Entry 5AZ2 (X-ray diffraction, 1.60 A resolution); this record covers chains H and L.

[Chain H]
Name: anti-human epiregulin antibody 9E5 Fab heavy chain
Organism: Mus musculus
Notes: antibody fragment or engineered binder
Chain sequence (222 residues; numbered 1 to 222; the number before each row is that of its first residue):
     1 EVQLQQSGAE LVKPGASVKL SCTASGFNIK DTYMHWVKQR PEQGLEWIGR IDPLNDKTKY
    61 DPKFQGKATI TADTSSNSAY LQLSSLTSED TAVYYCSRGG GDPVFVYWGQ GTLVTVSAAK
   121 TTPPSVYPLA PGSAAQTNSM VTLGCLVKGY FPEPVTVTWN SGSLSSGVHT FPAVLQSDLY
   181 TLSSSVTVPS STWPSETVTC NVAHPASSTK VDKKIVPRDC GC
Not modelled in the structure: 136-137
Disulfide bonds: Cys22-Cys96, Cys145-Cys200

[Chain L]
Name: anti-human epiregulin antibody 9E5 Fab light chain
Organism: Mus musculus
Notes: antibody fragment or engineered binder
Chain sequence (213 residues; each row starts with the number of its first residue):
     1 DIQMTQSPSS LSASLGGKVT ITCKASQDIN KYIAWYQHKP GKGPRLLIHY TSTLHPGIPS
    61 RFSGSGSGRD YSFSISNLEP EDIATYYCLQ YDNLRTFGGG TKLEIKRADA APTVSIFPPS
   121 SEQLTSGGAS VVCFLNNFYP KDINVKWKID GSERQNGVLN SWTDQDSKDS TYSMSSTLTL
   181 TKDEYERHNS YTCEATHKTS TSPIVKSFNR NEC
Disulfide bonds: Cys23-Cys88, Cys133-Cys193

[How chain H and chain L interact]
Pairs across the interface - 70 pairs, chain H then chain L:
  His35(H) with Arg95(L)
  Val37(H) with Phe97(L), hydrophobic
  Gln39(H) with His38(L), hydrogen bond
  Gln43(H) with Tyr87(L)
  Gly44(H) with Tyr87(L)
  Leu45(H) with Pro44(L), hydrophobic; Tyr87(L), hydrophobic; Phe97(L)
  Trp47(H) with Leu94(L), hydrophobic; Arg95(L); Phe97(L)
  Arg50(H) with Leu94(L)
  Lys59(H) with Leu94(L)
  Tyr95(H) with His38(L); Lys42(L); Gly43(L)
  Gly100(H) with Arg95(L), hydrogen bond (backbone-side chain)
  Gly101(H) with Tyr91(L)
  Asp102(H) with His49(L), salt bridge
  Pro103(H) with Leu46(L), hydrophobic; His49(L)
  Val104(H) with Tyr36(L), hydrogen bond (backbone-side chain); Leu46(L); Leu89(L), hydrophobic; Tyr91(L); Arg95(L)
  Phe105(H) with Tyr36(L); Leu46(L); Leu89(L), hydrophobic; Arg95(L); Phe97(L), hydrophobic
  Val106(H) with His55(L)
  Trp108(H) with Pro44(L)
  Tyr127(H) with Ser120(L); Glu122(L); Gln123(L)
  Pro128(H) with Ser120(L); Glu122(L)
  Leu129(H) with Phe117(L); Phe134(L), hydrophobic
  Ala130(H) with Phe117(L); Pro118(L)
  Pro131(H) with Phe117(L)
  Thr142(H) with Ser115(L); Phe117(L)
  Leu146(H) with Ser130(L)
  His169(H) with Asn136(L); Asn137(L), hydrogen bond; Ser173(L), hydrogen bond
  Thr170(H) with Thr163(L)
  Phe171(H) with Phe134(L), hydrophobic; Asn136(L); Ser161(L); Thr163(L); Ser173(L); Met174(L); Ser175(L)
  Pro172(H) with Ser161(L), hydrogen bond (backbone-side chain); Trp162(L)
  Val174(H) with Leu159(L), hydrophobic
  Gln176(H) with Leu159(L)
  Ser183(H) with Phe134(L); Ser175(L), hydrogen bond
  Ser184(H) with Phe134(L)
  Ser185(H) with Phe134(L); Asn136(L), hydrogen bond
  Arg218(H) with Pro118(L); Pro119(L), hydrogen bond (side chain-backbone)
  Asp219(H) with Cys213(L)
  Cys220(H) with Cys213(L), hydrophobic
Interface residues without a listed pair, chain H (43 interface residues in all): Glu46, Pro62, Gly132, Leu143, Gly144, Lys148
Interface residues without a listed pair, chain L (38 interface residues in all): Asp1, Ala34, Ser126, Val132, Asn160

[In short]
The interface between chain H and chain L involves 43 residues on one side and 38 on the other; the contacts
include 9 hydrogen bonds and 1 salt bridge. Among the polar pairs are Asp102(H)-His49(L), Gln39(H)-His38(L)
and Gly100(H)-Arg95(L).
Here chain H is anti-human epiregulin antibody 9E5 Fab heavy chain and chain L is anti-human epiregulin
antibody 9E5 Fab light chain, both from Mus musculus. Entry 5AZ2 (Crystal structure of the Fab fragment of
9E5, a murine monoclonal antibody specific for human epiregulin) was determined by X-ray diffraction,
deposited together with 5E8D.
